Entry 2QP3 (X-ray diffraction, 2.60 A resolution); this record covers chain A.

# Chain A
Protein: Bile salt sulfotransferase
Source organism: Homo sapiens
Notes: EC 2.8.2.14
UniProtKB: Q06520 (ST2A1_HUMAN); residue numbers follow UniProt; this construct covers 2-285
Chain sequence (284 residues; numbered 2 to 285; the number before each row is that of its first residue):
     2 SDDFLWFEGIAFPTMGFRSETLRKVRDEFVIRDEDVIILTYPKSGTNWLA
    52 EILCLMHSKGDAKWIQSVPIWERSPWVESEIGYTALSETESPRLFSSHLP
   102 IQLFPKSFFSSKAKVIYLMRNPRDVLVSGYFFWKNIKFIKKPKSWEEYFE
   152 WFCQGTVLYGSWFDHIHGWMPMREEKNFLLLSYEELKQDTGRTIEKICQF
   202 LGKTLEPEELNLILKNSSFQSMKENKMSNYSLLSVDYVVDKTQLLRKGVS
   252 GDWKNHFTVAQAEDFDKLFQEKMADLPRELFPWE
Unresolved in the structure: 226-237, 246-250
Construct notes: engineered mutation I137 (Met in Q06520); conflict T243 (Ala in Q06520)
Swiss-Prot annotation at these positions:
  - active site: H99 (Proton acceptor)
  - binding site (3'-phosphoadenylyl sulfate): K44, S45, G46, T47, N48, W49, R121, S129, Y184, S218, M223, R247, K248, G249
  - modified residue: S251 (Phosphoserine)
  - natural variant: K44 (K44E: Sulfating activity toward both DHEA and pregnenolone is completely abolished), P76 (P76T: Decreases of the sulfotransferase activity toward DHEA), E147 (E147K: Decreases of the sulfotransferase activity toward DHEA), E148 (E148K: Decreases of the sulfotransferase activity toward DHEA), L246 (L246P: Decreases of the sulfotransferase activity toward DHEA), F258 (F258L: Decreases of the sulfotransferase activity toward DHEA), Q262 (Q262E: Decreases of the sulfotransferase activity toward DHEA)
  - mutagenesis: Y238 (Y238A: Completely eliminates the substrate inhibition when ADT is used as substrate. Partially eliminates substrate inhibition when DHEA is used as substrate ...)
Residues lining bound ligands: (3Beta,5alpha)-3-Hydroxyandrostan-17-one (AOX): G17, F18, P43, K44, W72, W77, S80, I82, G83, H99, F133, W134, Y160
What the authors report for this chain:
  - mutagenesis - Y238A, Y238F, Y238W: unchanged catalytic activity on DHEA or ADT
  - mutagenesis - M137I/Y238A, Y238A: decreased binding to (3Beta,5alpha)-3-Hydroxyandrostan-17-one
  - mutagenesis - M137I, Y238A: decreased binding to DHEA
  - mutagenesis - M137I: unchanged binding to (3Beta,5alpha)-3-Hydroxyandrostan-17-one
  - mutagenesis - M137I/Y238A: decreased binding to DHEA or ADT
  - mutagenesis - V260E: unchanged catalytic activity
  - self-association interface (contacts with another copy of this molecule): V260

# Summary
Ligands of chain A: (3Beta,5alpha)-3-Hydroxyandrostan-17-one. Curated annotation (UniProt) lists active-site
residue H99, 14 residues binding 3'-phosphoadenylyl sulfate and one mutagenesis site. From the paper:
M137I/Y238A and Y238A reduce binding to (3Beta,5alpha)-3-Hydroxyandrostan-17-one; a self-association interface
involving V260; 6 substitutions were tested in all.
Chain A is Bile salt sulfotransferase (Homo sapiens); the structure, Identification and Characterization of
Two Amino Acids Critical for the Substrate Inhibition of SULT2A1, was determined by X-ray diffraction,
deposited together with 2QP4.
